PDB entry 7PAR | electron microscopy, 8.20 A resolution (very low resolution: no residue pairs are listed; an interface is given only as per-side residue counts) | chains p and 3 of the 56 polymer chains in the assembly

Chain p:
Protein: 50S ribosomal protein L20
Organism: Mycoplasma pneumoniae M129
Reference sequence: P78023 (RL20_MYCPN); numbering as in UniProt (aligned over 1-127)
Chain sequence (127 residues; numbered 1 to 127; the number before each row is that of its first residue):
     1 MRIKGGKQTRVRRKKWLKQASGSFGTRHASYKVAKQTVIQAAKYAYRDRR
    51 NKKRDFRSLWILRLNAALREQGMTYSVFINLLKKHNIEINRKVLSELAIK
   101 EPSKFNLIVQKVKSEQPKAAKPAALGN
Unresolved in the structure: 115-127

Chain 3:
Molecule: 23S ribosomal RNA
Organism: Mycoplasma pneumoniae M129
Sequence (2907 nucleotides; each row starts with the number of its first residue):
     1 UACAAUAAGUUACUAAGGGCUUAUGGUGGAUGCCUUGGCACUAAUAGGCG
    51 AUGAAGGACGUGUUAACCUGCGAUAAGCUUCGGGUAGGUGGUAAGAACCU
   101 CAGAUCCGGAGAUUUCCGAAUGGAGCAAUCCGGUAGUUGGAAACAGCUAU
   151 CAUUAAUUGAUGAAUAAAUAGUCAAUUAAAGCAAUACGUGGUGAAGUGAA
   201 ACAUCUCAGUAGCCACAGGAAAAGAAAACGAAUGUGAUUCCGUGUGUAGU
   251 GGCGAGCGAAAGCGGAACAGGCCAAACUUAUCAUUAGAUAGGGGUUGUAG
   301 GGCUUGCAAUGUGGACUUGAAAACGAUAGAAGAAGCUGUUGGAAAGCAGC
   351 GCGCAAAAGGGUGAUAGCCCCGUAUUUGAAAUUGUUUUCAUACCUAGCGA
   401 GAUCCCUGAGUAGCUCGGAAAACGUUAUUUUGAGUGAAUCUGCCCAGACC
   451 AUUGGGUAAGCCUAAAUACUAAUUAGUGACCGAUAGCGAAACAGUACCGU
   501 GAGGGAAAGGUGAAAAGAACCCAGAGAUGGGAGUGAAAUAGAUUCUGAAA
   551 CCAUAUGCCUACAACGUGUCAGAGCACAUUAAUGUGUGAUGGCGUGCGUU
   601 UUGAAGUAUGAGCCGGCGAGUUAUGAUAGCAAGCGUUAGUUAACCAGGAG
   651 AUGGGGAGCUGUAGCGAAAGCGAGUUUUAAAAGAGCGUUUGUUUGUUAUU
   701 AUAGACCCGAAACGGGUUGAGCUAGUCAUGAGCAGGUUGAAGGUUGAGUA
   751 ACAUCAACUGGAGGACCGAACCGACUCUCGUUGAAACGAUAGCGGAUGAC
   801 UUGUGAUUAGGGGUGAAAUUCCAAUCGAAAUCCGUGAUAGCUGGUUCUCG
   851 UCGAAAUAGCUUUAAGGCUAGCGUGAGAUCACAAAUAAGUGGAGGUAAAG
   901 CUACUGAAUGUAUGAUGGCGCCACCUAGGCGUACUGAAUACAAUUAAACU
   951 CUGAAUGCCAUUUAUUUUAUUCUCGCAGUCAGACAGUGGGGGAUAAGCUU
  1001 CAUUGUCAAGAGGGGAAGAGCCCAGAUCAUUAAAUAAGGUCCCCAAAAUA
  1051 UACUAAGUGGAAAAGGAUGUGAAAGUGCUAAAACAGCAAGGAUGUUGGCU
  1101 UAGAAGCAGCCAUCGUUUAAAGAGUGCGUAACAGCUCACUUGUCGAGUGU
  1151 UUUUGCGCCGAAGAUGUAACGGGGCUAAGUAUAUUACCGAAUUUAUGGAU
  1201 AAGAUUUAUAUCUUGUGGUAGACGAGCGUUGUAUUGGAGUUGAAGUCAAA
  1251 GCGUGAGCAUUGGUGGAUCCAAUACAAGUGAGAAUGCCGGCAUGAGUAAC
  1301 GCUUGGGAGUGAGAAUCUCCCAAACCGAUUGACUAAGGUUUCCUGGACCA
  1351 GGGUCGUCCUUCCAGGGUUAGUCUGGACCUAAGCUGAGGCUGAAAAGCGU
  1401 AGGCGAUGGACAACAGGUUAAUAUUCCUGUACUUACAGUUAGACUGAUGG
  1451 AGUGACAAAGAAGGUUUUCCACCCCCAUAAUUGGAUUUGGGGAUAAAUCA
  1501 UAAGGUGGUACAAUAGGCAAAUCCGUUGUGCAUAACAUUGAGUGAUGAUG
  1551 UCGAGUGAAUGAGUGAUCAAGUAGCGAAGGUGGUAUUAAUCAUGCUUUCA
  1601 AGAAAAGCUUCUAGGGUUAAUCUAGCUGUAACCAGUACCGAGAACGAACA
  1651 CACGUAGUCAAGGAGAGGAUCCUAAGGUUAGCGAGUGAACUAUAGCCAAG
  1701 GAACUCUGCAAAUUAACCCCGUAAGUUAGCGAGAAGGGGUGCUUAUGUAA
  1751 AAGUAAGCCGCAGUGAAGAACGAGGGGGGACUGUUUAACUAAAACACAAC
  1801 UCUAUGCCAAACCGUAAGGUGAUGUAUAUGGGGUGACACCUGCCCAGUGC
  1851 UGGAAGGUUAAAGAAGGAGGUUAGCGCAAGCGAAGCUUUUAACUGAAGCC
  1901 CCAGUGAACGGCGGCCGUAACUAUAACGGUCCUAAGGUAGCGAAAUUCCU
  1951 AGUCGGGUAAAUUCCGUCCCGCUUGAAUGGUGUAACCAUCUCUUGACUGU
  2001 CUCGGCUAUAGACUCGGUGAAAUCCAGGUACGGGUGAAGACACCCGUUAG
  2051 GCGCAACGGGACGGAAAGACCCCGUGAAGCUUUACUGUAGCUUAAUAUUG
  2101 AUCAGGACAUUAUCAUGUAGAGAAUAGGUAGGAGCAAUCGAUGCAAGUUC
  2151 GCUAGGACUUGUUGAUGCGAAAGGUGGAAUACUACCCUUGGUUGUGUGCU
  2201 GUUCUAAUUGGUAACUGUUAUCCAGUUUCAAGACAGUGUUAGGUGGGCAG
  2251 UUUGACUGGGGCGGUCGCCUCCUAAAAGGUAACGGAGGCGUACAAAGGUA
  2301 CCUUCAGUACGGUUGGAAAUCGUAUGUAGAGUGUAAUGGUGUAAGGGUGC
  2351 UUGACUGUGAGACAUACAGGUCGAACAGGUGAGAAAUCAGGUCAUAGUGA
  2401 UCCGGUGGUCCAGUAUGGAAUGGCCAUCGCUCAACGGAUAAAAGCUACUC
  2451 CGGGGAUAACAGGCUGAUACUGCCCAAGAGUUCAUAUCGACGGCAGUGUU
  2501 UGGCACCUCGAUGUCGACUCAUCUCAUCCUCGAGCUGAAGCAGGUUCGAA
  2551 GGGUUCGGCUGUUCGCCGAUUAAAGAGAUACGUGAGUUGGGUUCAAACCG
  2601 UCGUGAGACAGGUUGGUCCCUAUCUAUUGUGCCCGUAGGAAGAUUGAAGA
  2651 GUGUUGCUUCUAGUACGAGAGGACCGAAGCGAGGACACCUCUUAUGCUCC
  2701 AGUUGUAGCGCCAGCUGCACCGCUGGGUAGUAACGUGUCUAUUAGAUAAA
  2751 CGCUGAAAGCAUCUAAGUGUGAAACUAUCUCAAAGAUUAAUCUUCCCAUU
  2801 UCGCAAGAAAGUAAGAGCCGUCAAAGACGAUGACGUUGAUAGGUUACAGG
  2851 UGUAAGCAUAGUGAUAUGUUGAGCUGAGUAAUACUAAUUGCUCGAGGACU
  2901 UAUUGGA
Unresolved in the structure: 1-7, 923-927, 1560-1569, 2901-2907

How chain p and chain 3 interact:
At this resolution (8 A) residue pairs are not listed: 64 residues of chain p and 75 of chain 3 lie at the interface.

Summary:
64 residues of chain p face 75 of chain 3 across their interface.
Here chain p is 50S ribosomal protein L20 and chain 3 is 23S ribosomal RNA, both from Mycoplasma pneumoniae
M129. Entry 7PAR (70S ribosome with EF-G, ap/P- and pe/E-site tRNAs in Mycoplasma pneumoniae cells) was
determined by electron microscopy together with 7OOC, 7OOD, 7P6Z, 7PAH, 7PAI, 7PAJ and 23 further entries from
the same study.
